8UAS - chains B and L of the 12 polymer chains in the assembly; structure by X-ray diffraction, 2.20 A resolution.

== Chain B (and L) ==
Protein: Rhodococcus ruber Alcohol Dehydrogenase Chain A
Source organism: Rhodococcus ruber
Notes: chain L of this document is another copy of the same molecule, construct and numbering; everything in this record applies to it too
Chain sequence (365 residues; each row starts with the number of its first residue; numbers below 1 keep their minus sign (Met-19 is residue -19)):
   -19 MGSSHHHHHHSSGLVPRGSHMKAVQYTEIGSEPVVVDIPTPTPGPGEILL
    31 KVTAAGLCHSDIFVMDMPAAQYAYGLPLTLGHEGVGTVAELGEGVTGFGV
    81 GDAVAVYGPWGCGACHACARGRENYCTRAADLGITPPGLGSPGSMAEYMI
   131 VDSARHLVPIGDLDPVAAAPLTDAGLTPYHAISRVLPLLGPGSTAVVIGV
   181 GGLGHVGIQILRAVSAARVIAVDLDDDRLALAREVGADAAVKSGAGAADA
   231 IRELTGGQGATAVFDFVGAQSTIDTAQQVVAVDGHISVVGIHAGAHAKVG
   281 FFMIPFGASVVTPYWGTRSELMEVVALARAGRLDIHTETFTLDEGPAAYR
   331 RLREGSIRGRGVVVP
Unresolved in the structure: -19 to -4
Ion coordination: Zn2+ site 1: Cys38, His62, Asp153, Arg340; Zn2+ site 2: Cys92, Cys95, Cys98, Cys106

== How chain B and chain L interact ==
Residue-residue contacts - 26 pairs, chain B then chain L:
  Pro25(B) with Glu73(L); Gly74(L)
  Glu73(B) with Pro25(L); Glu73(L)
  Gly74(B) with Pro25(L)
  Gly93(B) with Arg298(L), hydrogen bond (backbone-side chain)
  Ala94(B) with Met302(L)
  Cys95(B) with Met302(L)
  His96(B) with Ser299(L); Met302(L); Glu303(L), salt bridge
  Ala99(B) with Gly101(L); Arg298(L); Met302(L), hydrophobic
  Arg100(B) with Arg100(L); Ser299(L)
  Gly101(B) with Ala99(L)
  Arg298(B) with Gly93(L), hydrogen bond (side chain-backbone); Ala99(L)
  Ser299(B) with His96(L); Arg100(L)
  Met302(B) with Ala94(L); Cys95(L); His96(L); Ala99(L), hydrophobic
  Glu303(B) with His96(L), salt bridge

== Summary ==
Chain B and chain L each contribute 14 residues to their interface; the contacts include 2 hydrogen bonds and
2 salt bridges. Polar pairs include His96(B)-Glu303(L) and Gly93(B)-Arg298(L). Cys38(B), His62(B), Asp153(B)
and Arg340(B) coordinate Zn2+ site 1.
Chain B and chain L are both Rhodococcus ruber Alcohol Dehydrogenase Chain A (Rhodococcus ruber); the
structure, Rhodococcus ruber Alcohol Dehydrogenase NADH Biomimetic Complex - Compound 1a, was determined by
X-ray diffraction (same publication as 8UAR and 8UAT).
